8Y1U - chains C and D of the 4 polymer chains in the assembly; structure by X-ray diffraction, 2.41 A resolution.

[Chain C]
Molecule: Elongin-B
Organism: Homo sapiens
UniProt: Q15370 (ELOB_HUMAN); the construct has insertions or renumbered stretches relative to UniProt, so the offset changes along the chain: 1-34 = UniProt 1-34; 42-47 = UniProt 35-40; 58-104 = UniProt 58-104
Sequence (104 residues; row label = number of the first residue in the row; note: 17 numbers in that range are skipped by the numbering (no residue carries them; nothing is unmodelled there); a row labelled like 47A-47Q holds insertion residues (47A, then the next letters in order)):
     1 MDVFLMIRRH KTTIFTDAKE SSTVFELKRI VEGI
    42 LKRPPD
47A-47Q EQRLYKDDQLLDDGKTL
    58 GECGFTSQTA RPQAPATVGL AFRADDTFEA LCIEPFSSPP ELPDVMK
Unresolved in the structure: 3-9, 14, 19-28, 42-46, 47A-47Q, 60-64, 67, 72-94
Curated features (UniProtKB/Swiss-Prot):
  - modified residue: Met1 (N-acetylmethionine), Thr84 (Phosphothreonine)

[Chain D]
Molecule: Elongin-C
Organism: Homo sapiens
UniProt: Q15369 (ELOC_HUMAN); residues 17-112 here = UniProt positions 17-112
Sequence (96 residues; numbered 17 to 112; the number before each row is that of its first residue):
    17 MYVKLISSDG HEFIVKREHA LTSGTIKAML SGPGQFAENE TNEVNFREIP SHVLSKVCMY
    77 FTYKVRYTNS STEIPEFPIA PEIALELLMA ANFLDC
Unresolved in the structure: 17, 19-26, 40-60, 62-64, 110-112

[Chain C / chain D interface]
Pairs across the interface (13):
  Lys11(C) - His27(D)
  Lys11(C) - Glu28(D)  hydrogen bond (backbone-backbone)
  Thr12(C) - Glu28(D)
  Thr13(C) - Glu28(D)  hydrogen bond (backbone-backbone)
  Thr13(C) - Phe29(D)
  Thr13(C) - Ile30(D)
  Pro69(C) - Tyr79(D)  hydrophobic
  Pro69(C) - Arg82(D)
  Gln70(C) - Met75(D)
  Ser95(C) - His68(D)  hydrogen bond (backbone-side chain)
  Pro96(C) - His68(D)
  Pro96(C) - Glu98(D)
  Met103(C) - Pro97(D)
Other interface residues (no listed pair), chain C (12 interface residues in all): His10, Ala71, Pro97, Leu99
Other interface residues (no listed pair), chain D (14 interface residues in all): Thr78, Tyr83, Pro94, Ile99

[In short]
12 residues of chain C face 14 of chain D across their interface; the contacts include 3 hydrogen bonds. Polar
pairs include Ser95(C)-His68(D), Lys11(C)-Glu28(D) and Thr13(C)-Glu28(D).
Chain C is Elongin-B and chain D is Elongin-C, both from Homo sapiens; the structure, Crystal structure of
ASB7-Elongin B/C bound to the LZTS1-degron, was determined by X-ray diffraction.
